Entry 2K05 (solution NMR); this record covers chains A and C of the 4 polymer chains in the assembly.

Chain A:
Name: Stromal cell-derived factor 1
Source organism: Homo sapiens
Notes: fragment: SDF-1-alpha(3-67) domain
UniProtKB: P48061 (SDF1_HUMAN); residues 1-68 here correspond to UniProt positions 22-89 (UniProt number = residue number + 21)
Chain sequence (70 residues; row label = number of the first residue in the row; numbers below 1 keep their minus sign (Gly-1 is residue -1)):
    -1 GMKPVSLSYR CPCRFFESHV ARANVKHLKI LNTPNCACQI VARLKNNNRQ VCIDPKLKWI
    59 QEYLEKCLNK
Not modelled in the structure: -1 to 0
Differences from the reference sequence: expression tag (-1 to 0); engineered mutation Cys36 (Leu57 in P48061), Cys65 (Ala86 in P48061)
Swiss-Prot annotation at these positions:
  - region: Arg8 to Arg12 (Receptor and heparin binding), Val18 to Arg20 (Receptor binding), Lys27 to Leu29 (Receptor binding), Val39 to Val49 (Receptor binding)
  - motif: Lys1, Pro2 (Receptor activation motif)
  - binding site (heparin): Arg20 to Asn30, Arg41, Gln48, Lys64
  - site: Lys24 (Important for integrin interaction and activation), His25 (Important for dimer formation), Lys27 (Important for integrin interaction and activation), Lys43 (Important for integrin interaction and activation)
Cystine bridges: Cys9-Cys34, Cys11-Cys50
What the authors report for this chain:
  - self-association interface (contacts with another copy of this molecule): Cys36, Cys65
  - mutagenesis - R20A, R41A, E60A, E63A, K64A: unchanged signaling with C-X-C chemokine receptor type 4
  - mutagenesis - V23A: decreased stability
  - contacts within the chain: Lys27-Val39
  - mutagenesis - H25R: unchanged signaling
  - mutagenesis - V39A: decreased signaling

Chain C:
Name: Stromal cell-derived factor 1
Source organism: Homo sapiens
Notes: fragment: SDF-1-alpha(3-67) domain
UniProtKB: P48061 (SDF1_HUMAN); residues 201-268 here correspond to UniProt positions 22-89 (UniProt number = residue number - 179)
Chain sequence (70 residues; row label = number of the first residue in the row):
   199 GMKPVSLSYR CPCRFFESHV ARANVKHLKI LNTPNCACQI VARLKNNNRQ VCIDPKLKWI
   259 QEYLEKCLNK
Not modelled in the structure: 199-200
Differences from the reference sequence: expression tag (199-200); engineered mutation Cys236 (Leu57 in P48061), Cys265 (Ala86 in P48061)
Swiss-Prot annotation at these positions:
  - region: Arg208 to Arg212 (Receptor and heparin binding), Val218 to Arg220 (Receptor binding), Lys227 to Leu229 (Receptor binding), Val239 to Val249 (Receptor binding)
  - motif: Lys201, Pro202 (Receptor activation motif)
  - binding site (heparin): Arg220 to Asn230, Arg241, Gln248, Lys264
  - site: Lys224 (Important for integrin interaction and activation), His225 (Important for dimer formation), Lys227 (Important for integrin interaction and activation), Lys243 (Important for integrin interaction and activation)
Cystine bridges: Cys209-Cys234, Cys211-Cys250

Interface between chain A and chain C:
Pairs across the interface - 33 pairs, chain A then chain C:
  Val3(A) - Asn244(C)
  Lys24(A) - Val203(C)
  His25(A) - Lys227(C)
  His25(A) - Ile228(C)
  His25(A) - Leu229(C)
  Leu26(A) - Lys227(C)
  Leu26(A) - Ile228(C)
  Lys27(A) - His225(C)
  Lys27(A) - Leu226(C)
  Lys27(A) - Lys227(C)
  Ile28(A) - His225(C)
  Ile28(A) - Leu226(C)
  Ile28(A) - Ile228(C)
  Ile28(A) - Tyr261(C)
  Leu29(A) - His225(C)
  Leu29(A) - Tyr261(C)
  Asn30(A) - Tyr261(C)
  Asn30(A) - Lys264(C)
  Cys36(A) - Cys265(C)  disulfide
  Asn44(A) - Lys201(C)
  Pro53(A) - Cys265(C)
  Gln59(A) - Leu266(C)
  Tyr61(A) - Ile228(C)
  Tyr61(A) - Asn230(C)
  Leu62(A) - Leu262(C)
  Lys64(A) - Asn230(C)
  Cys65(A) - Cys236(C)  disulfide
  Cys65(A) - Pro253(C)
  Cys65(A) - Leu262(C)
  Leu66(A) - Lys254(C)
  Leu66(A) - Gln259(C)
  Leu66(A) - Leu262(C)
  Lys68(A) - Ala235(C)
Other interface residues (no listed pair), chain A (22 interface residues in all): Leu5, Ile38, Ile58, Asn67
Other interface residues (no listed pair), chain C (23 interface residues in all): Cys234, Ile238, Ile258, Glu263
Disulfides between the chains: Cys36(A)-Cys265(C), Cys65(A)-Cys236(C)

Overview:
Chain A and chain C form an interface of 22 and 23 residues respectively, with 2 disulfide bonds. UniProt
lists 14 heparin-binding residues on chain A; 14 heparin-binding residues on chain C. From the paper: V23A of
chain A reduces stability; a self-association interface involving Cys36(A) and Cys65(A); 8 substitutions were
tested in all.
Chain A and chain C are both Stromal cell-derived factor 1 (Homo sapiens); the structure, Structure of SDF1 in
complex with the CXCR4 N-terminus containing sulfotyrosines at postitions 7, 12 and ..., was determined by
solution NMR (same publication as 2K03 and 2K04).
